PDB entry 7PIB | electron microscopy, 4.70 A resolution (low resolution: residue-level contacts below are approximate; hydrogen-bond / salt-bridge calls are withheld) | chains p and 3 of the 56 polymer chains in the assembly

Chain p:
Protein: 50S ribosomal protein L20
Source organism: Mycoplasma pneumoniae M129
Reference sequence: P78023 (RL20_MYCPN); numbering as in UniProt (aligned over 1-127)
Amino-acid sequence (127 residues; numbered 1 to 127; the number before each row is that of its first residue):
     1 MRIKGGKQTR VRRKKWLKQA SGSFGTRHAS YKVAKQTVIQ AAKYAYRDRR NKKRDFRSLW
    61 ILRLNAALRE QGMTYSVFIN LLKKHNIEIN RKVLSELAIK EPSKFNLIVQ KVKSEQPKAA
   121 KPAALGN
Unresolved in the structure: 115-127

Chain 3:
Molecule: 23S ribosomal RNA
Source organism: Mycoplasma pneumoniae M129
Sequence (2907 nucleotides; row label = number of the first residue in the row):
     1 UACAAUAAGU UACUAAGGGC UUAUGGUGGA UGCCUUGGCA CUAAUAGGCG AUGAAGGACG
    61 UGUUAACCUG CGAUAAGCUU CGGGUAGGUG GUAAGAACCU CAGAUCCGGA GAUUUCCGAA
   121 UGGAGCAAUC CGGUAGUUGG AAACAGCUAU CAUUAAUUGA UGAAUAAAUA GUCAAUUAAA
   181 GCAAUACGUG GUGAAGUGAA ACAUCUCAGU AGCCACAGGA AAAGAAAACG AAUGUGAUUC
   241 CGUGUGUAGU GGCGAGCGAA AGCGGAACAG GCCAAACUUA UCAUUAGAUA GGGGUUGUAG
   301 GGCUUGCAAU GUGGACUUGA AAACGAUAGA AGAAGCUGUU GGAAAGCAGC GCGCAAAAGG
   361 GUGAUAGCCC CGUAUUUGAA AUUGUUUUCA UACCUAGCGA GAUCCCUGAG UAGCUCGGAA
   421 AACGUUAUUU UGAGUGAAUC UGCCCAGACC AUUGGGUAAG CCUAAAUACU AAUUAGUGAC
   481 CGAUAGCGAA ACAGUACCGU GAGGGAAAGG UGAAAAGAAC CCAGAGAUGG GAGUGAAAUA
   541 GAUUCUGAAA CCAUAUGCCU ACAACGUGUC AGAGCACAUU AAUGUGUGAU GGCGUGCGUU
   601 UUGAAGUAUG AGCCGGCGAG UUAUGAUAGC AAGCGUUAGU UAACCAGGAG AUGGGGAGCU
   661 GUAGCGAAAG CGAGUUUUAA AAGAGCGUUU GUUUGUUAUU AUAGACCCGA AACGGGUUGA
   721 GCUAGUCAUG AGCAGGUUGA AGGUUGAGUA ACAUCAACUG GAGGACCGAA CCGACUCUCG
   781 UUGAAACGAU AGCGGAUGAC UUGUGAUUAG GGGUGAAAUU CCAAUCGAAA UCCGUGAUAG
   841 CUGGUUCUCG UCGAAAUAGC UUUAAGGCUA GCGUGAGAUC ACAAAUAAGU GGAGGUAAAG
   901 CUACUGAAUG UAUGAUGGCG CCACCUAGGC GUACUGAAUA CAAUUAAACU CUGAAUGCCA
   961 UUUAUUUUAU UCUCGCAGUC AGACAGUGGG GGAUAAGCUU CAUUGUCAAG AGGGGAAGAG
  1021 CCCAGAUCAU UAAAUAAGGU CCCCAAAAUA UACUAAGUGG AAAAGGAUGU GAAAGUGCUA
  1081 AAACAGCAAG GAUGUUGGCU UAGAAGCAGC CAUCGUUUAA AGAGUGCGUA ACAGCUCACU
  1141 UGUCGAGUGU UUUUGCGCCG AAGAUGUAAC GGGGCUAAGU AUAUUACCGA AUUUAUGGAU
  1201 AAGAUUUAUA UCUUGUGGUA GACGAGCGUU GUAUUGGAGU UGAAGUCAAA GCGUGAGCAU
  1261 UGGUGGAUCC AAUACAAGUG AGAAUGCCGG CAUGAGUAAC GCUUGGGAGU GAGAAUCUCC
  1321 CAAACCGAUU GACUAAGGUU UCCUGGACCA GGGUCGUCCU UCCAGGGUUA GUCUGGACCU
  1381 AAGCUGAGGC UGAAAAGCGU AGGCGAUGGA CAACAGGUUA AUAUUCCUGU ACUUACAGUU
  1441 AGACUGAUGG AGUGACAAAG AAGGUUUUCC ACCCCCAUAA UUGGAUUUGG GGAUAAAUCA
  1501 UAAGGUGGUA CAAUAGGCAA AUCCGUUGUG CAUAACAUUG AGUGAUGAUG UCGAGUGAAU
  1561 GAGUGAUCAA GUAGCGAAGG UGGUAUUAAU CAUGCUUUCA AGAAAAGCUU CUAGGGUUAA
  1621 UCUAGCUGUA ACCAGUACCG AGAACGAACA CACGUAGUCA AGGAGAGGAU CCUAAGGUUA
  1681 GCGAGUGAAC UAUAGCCAAG GAACUCUGCA AAUUAACCCC GUAAGUUAGC GAGAAGGGGU
  1741 GCUUAUGUAA AAGUAAGCCG CAGUGAAGAA CGAGGGGGGA CUGUUUAACU AAAACACAAC
  1801 UCUAUGCCAA ACCGUAAGGU GAUGUAUAUG GGGUGACACC UGCCCAGUGC UGGAAGGUUA
  1861 AAGAAGGAGG UUAGCGCAAG CGAAGCUUUU AACUGAAGCC CCAGUGAACG GCGGCCGUAA
  1921 CUAUAACGGU CCUAAGGUAG CGAAAUUCCU AGUCGGGUAA AUUCCGUCCC GCUUGAAUGG
  1981 UGUAACCAUC UCUUGACUGU CUCGGCUAUA GACUCGGUGA AAUCCAGGUA CGGGUGAAGA
  2041 CACCCGUUAG GCGCAACGGG ACGGAAAGAC CCCGUGAAGC UUUACUGUAG CUUAAUAUUG
  2101 AUCAGGACAU UAUCAUGUAG AGAAUAGGUA GGAGCAAUCG AUGCAAGUUC GCUAGGACUU
  2161 GUUGAUGCGA AAGGUGGAAU ACUACCCUUG GUUGUGUGCU GUUCUAAUUG GUAACUGUUA
  2221 UCCAGUUUCA AGACAGUGUU AGGUGGGCAG UUUGACUGGG GCGGUCGCCU CCUAAAAGGU
  2281 AACGGAGGCG UACAAAGGUA CCUUCAGUAC GGUUGGAAAU CGUAUGUAGA GUGUAAUGGU
  2341 GUAAGGGUGC UUGACUGUGA GACAUACAGG UCGAACAGGU GAGAAAUCAG GUCAUAGUGA
  2401 UCCGGUGGUC CAGUAUGGAA UGGCCAUCGC UCAACGGAUA AAAGCUACUC CGGGGAUAAC
  2461 AGGCUGAUAC UGCCCAAGAG UUCAUAUCGA CGGCAGUGUU UGGCACCUCG AUGUCGACUC
  2521 AUCUCAUCCU CGAGCUGAAG CAGGUUCGAA GGGUUCGGCU GUUCGCCGAU UAAAGAGAUA
  2581 CGUGAGUUGG GUUCAAACCG UCGUGAGACA GGUUGGUCCC UAUCUAUUGU GCCCGUAGGA
  2641 AGAUUGAAGA GUGUUGCUUC UAGUACGAGA GGACCGAAGC GAGGACACCU CUUAUGCUCC
  2701 AGUUGUAGCG CCAGCUGCAC CGCUGGGUAG UAACGUGUCU AUUAGAUAAA CGCUGAAAGC
  2761 AUCUAAGUGU GAAACUAUCU CAAAGAUUAA UCUUCCCAUU UCGCAAGAAA GUAAGAGCCG
  2821 UCAAAGACGA UGACGUUGAU AGGUUACAGG UGUAAGCAUA GUGAUAUGUU GAGCUGAGUA
  2881 AUACUAAUUG CUCGAGGACU UAUUGGA
Unresolved in the structure: 1-7, 923-927, 1560-1569, 2901-2907

Interface between chain p and chain 3:
Contacting residue pairs (119):
  Met1(p) - A479(3)
  Met1(p) - C480(3)
  Met1(p) - C481(3)
  Met1(p) - U1230(3)
  Met1(p) - G1231(3)
  Met1(p) - G1278(3)
  Arg2(p) - C481(3)
  Arg2(p) - A485(3)
  Arg2(p) - G1278(3)
  Ile3(p) - U1229(3)
  Ile3(p) - U1230(3)
  Ile3(p) - G1278(3)
  Ile3(p) - U1279(3)
  Lys4(p) - G32(3)
  Lys4(p) - U1229(3)
  Gly5(p) - C617(3)
  Lys7(p) - G1245(3)
  Lys7(p) - U1246(3)
  Gln8(p) - G1228(3)
  Gln8(p) - U1229(3)
  Thr9(p) - G616(3)
  Thr9(p) - A1281(3)
  Arg10(p) - A548(3)
  Arg10(p) - G615(3)
  Arg10(p) - C1247(3)
  Arg12(p) - C847(3)
  Arg12(p) - A1256(3)
  Arg12(p) - G1257(3)
  Arg13(p) - G615(3)
  Arg13(p) - G616(3)
  Arg13(p) - A1281(3)
  Arg13(p) - G1282(3)
  Lys14(p) - C1247(3)
  Lys14(p) - A1248(3)
  Lys15(p) - G1253(3)
  Lys15(p) - A1256(3)
  Lys15(p) - G1257(3)
  Lys18(p) - A1249(3)
  Ser21(p) - U21(3)
  Gly22(p) - G568(3)
  Ser23(p) - C20(3)
  Ser23(p) - G568(3)
  Phe24(p) - G19(3)
  Phe24(p) - U567(3)
  Phe24(p) - G568(3)
  Phe24(p) - G2028(3)
  Gly25(p) - C20(3)
  Thr26(p) - C551(3)
  Thr26(p) - A2026(3)
  Thr26(p) - G2027(3)
  Arg27(p) - G566(3)
  Arg27(p) - U567(3)
  Arg27(p) - G568(3)
  Arg27(p) - A2026(3)
  His28(p) - U21(3)
  Ala29(p) - A550(3)
  Ser30(p) - C613(3)
  Ser30(p) - C614(3)
  Tyr31(p) - C614(3)
  Tyr31(p) - G1282(3)
  Lys32(p) - C613(3)
  Lys32(p) - C614(3)
  Lys32(p) - G1282(3)
  Val33(p) - A2026(3)
  Lys35(p) - G1282(3)
  Gln36(p) - G596(3)
  Gln40(p) - U567(3)
  Ala41(p) - G568(3)
  Ala41(p) - U569(3)
  Tyr44(p) - U567(3)
  Tyr44(p) - G568(3)
  Tyr44(p) - U569(3)
  Tyr44(p) - G594(3)
  Ala45(p) - U569(3)
  Tyr46(p) - A1026(3)
  Tyr46(p) - C1028(3)
  Tyr46(p) - A1029(3)
  Tyr46(p) - A1191(3)
  Arg47(p) - C593(3)
  Arg47(p) - G594(3)
  Asp48(p) - U569(3)
  Asp48(p) - C570(3)
  Asp48(p) - G592(3)
  Arg49(p) - A1029(3)
  Arg49(p) - U1030(3)
  Arg50(p) - A1029(3)
  Arg50(p) - A1191(3)
  Lys52(p) - C570(3)
  Lys52(p) - A571(3)
  Lys53(p) - U1031(3)
  Arg54(p) - A1190(3)
  Arg54(p) - A1191(3)
  Asp55(p) - G592(3)
  Phe56(p) - A571(3)
  Phe56(p) - U1031(3)
  Arg57(p) - A1033(3)
  Arg57(p) - G1189(3)
  Arg57(p) - A1190(3)
  Ser58(p) - A1045(3)
  Trp60(p) - U1031(3)
  Asn65(p) - A1046(3)
  Asn65(p) - A1047(3)
  Arg69(p) - A1047(3)
  Arg69(p) - A1048(3)
  Thr74(p) - A1047(3)
  Tyr75(p) - A1047(3)
  Ser76(p) - A1046(3)
  Ser76(p) - A1047(3)
  Ser76(p) - A1186(3)
  Ser76(p) - C1187(3)
  Ile79(p) - C1187(3)
  Asn80(p) - U1185(3)
  Asn80(p) - A1186(3)
  Arg91(p) - A1032(3)
  Arg91(p) - A1033(3)
  Lys92(p) - A1033(3)
  Lys92(p) - A1034(3)
  Lys92(p) - C1188(3)
  Val93(p) - A1032(3)
Also at the interface, not in a pair above, chain p (61 interface residues in all): Gly6, Ile61, Leu62, Lys83, Lys84
Also at the interface, not in a pair above, chain 3 (75 interface residues in all): U31, C33, G482, U587, U595, C597, A611, A1276, A1277, C2025

In short:
The interface between chain p and chain 3 involves 61 residues on one side and 75 on the other.
Here chain p is 50S ribosomal protein L20 and chain 3 is 23S ribosomal RNA, both from Mycoplasma pneumoniae
M129. Entry 7PIB (70S ribosome with EF-G, A/P- and P/E-site tRNAs in spectinomycin-treated Mycoplasma
pneumoniae cells) was determined by electron microscopy (same publication as 7OOC, 7OOD, 7P6Z, 7PAH, 7PAI,
7PAJ and 23 further entries).
